PDB entry 7CQI | electron microscopy, 3.20 A resolution | chains T and A of the 5 polymer chains in the assembly

[Chain T]
Molecule: Serine palmitoyltransferase 2
Organism: Homo sapiens
Notes: EC 2.3.1.50
UniProtKB: O15270 (SPTC2_HUMAN); numbering as in UniProt (aligned over 1-562)
Chain sequence (562 residues; row label = number of the first residue in the row):
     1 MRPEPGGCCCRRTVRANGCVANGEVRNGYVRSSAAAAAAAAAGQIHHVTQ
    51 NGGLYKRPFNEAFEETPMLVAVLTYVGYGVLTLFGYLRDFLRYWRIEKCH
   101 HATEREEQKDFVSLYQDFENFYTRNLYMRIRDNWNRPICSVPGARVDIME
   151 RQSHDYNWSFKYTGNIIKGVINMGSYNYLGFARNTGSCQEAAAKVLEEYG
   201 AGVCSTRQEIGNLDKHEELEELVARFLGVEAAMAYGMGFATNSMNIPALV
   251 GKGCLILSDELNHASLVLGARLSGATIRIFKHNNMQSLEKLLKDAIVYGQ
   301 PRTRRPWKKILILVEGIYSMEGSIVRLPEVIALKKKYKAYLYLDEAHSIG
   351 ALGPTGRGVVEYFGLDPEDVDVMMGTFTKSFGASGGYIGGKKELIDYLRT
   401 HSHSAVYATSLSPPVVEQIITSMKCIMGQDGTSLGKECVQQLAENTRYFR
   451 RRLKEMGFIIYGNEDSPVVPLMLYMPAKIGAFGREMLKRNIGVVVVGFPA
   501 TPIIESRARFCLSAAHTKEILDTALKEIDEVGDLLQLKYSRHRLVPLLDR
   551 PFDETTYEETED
Not modelled in the structure: 1-44, 429-432, 547-562
Swiss-Prot annotation at these positions:
  - modified residue: K379 (N6-(pyridoxal phosphate)lysine)
  - natural variant: A182 (A182P: In HSAN1C), R183 (R183W: In HSAN1C), V359 (V359M: In HSAN1C loss of normal activity as measured by reduced formation of sphinganine), G382 (G382V: In HSAN1C), I504 (I504F: In HSAN1C loss of normal activity as measured by reduced formation of sphinganine)
  - mutagenesis: Y122 (Y122A: Decreased catalytic activity with L-serine and palmitoyl-CoA as substrates. Does not affect the negative regulation by OMRDL3 and ceramides), L126 (L126W: Some decrease in catalytic activity with L-serine and palmitoyl-CoA as substrates), I130 (I130W: Loss of catalytic activity with L-serine and palmitoyl-CoA as substrates), W134 (W134A: Loss of catalytic activity with L-serine and palmitoyl-CoA as substrates), Y176 (Y176A: Loss of catalytic activity with L-serine and palmitoyl-CoA as substrates), S258 (S258R: Loss of catalytic activity with L-serine and palmitoyl-CoA as substrates), R302 (R302A: Reduces the dimerization propensity with SPTLC1; reduces the dimerization propensity with SPTLC1; when associated with A-305. Does not impair enzymatic activity ...), R304 (R304A: Reduces the dimerization propensity with SPTLC1; when associated with A-302 and A-304. Does not impair enzymatic activity; when associated with A-302 and A-304), R305 (R305A: Reduces the dimerization propensity with SPTLC1; when associated with A-302 and A-304. Does not impair enzymatic activity; when associated with A-302 and A-304), M320 (M320Q: Decreased catalytic activity with L-serine and palmitoyl-CoA as substrates), T378 (T378A: Decreased catalytic activity with L-serine and palmitoyl-CoA as substrates), K379 (K379A: Loss of catalytic activity with L-serine and palmitoyl-CoA as substrates), 3 further mutagenesis entries in UniProt
Small-molecule neighbours:
  - GE0 ([[(2R,3S,4R,5R)-5-(6-aminopurin-9-yl)-4-oxidanyl-3-phosphonooxy-oxolan-2-yl]methoxy-oxidanyl-phosphoryl] [(3R)-2,2-dimethyl-3-oxidanyl-4-oxidanylidene-4-[[3-oxidanylidene-3-[2-(2-oxidanylideneheptadecylsulfanyl)ethylamino]propyl]amino]butyl] hydrogen phosphate): Y122, L126, Y127, I130, W134, Y176, S258, D259, E260, N262, H263, A264, V267, R271, I277, I279, S319, M320, I479, V496, G497, F498, P499, A500, R509
  - pyridoxyl-serine-5-monophosphate (PLS; [3-hydroxy-2-methyl-5-phosphonooxymethyl-pyridin-4-ylmethyl]-serine): Y176, G238, F239, N242, H263, S265, E315, D344, A346, H347, M374, T376, T378, K379

[Chain A]
Molecule: ORM1-like protein 3
Organism: Homo sapiens
UniProtKB: Q8N138 (ORML3_HUMAN); numbering as in UniProt (aligned over 1-153)
Chain sequence (153 residues; numbered 1 to 153; the number before each row is that of its first residue):
     1 MNVGTAHSEVNPNTRVMNSRGIWLSYVLAIGLLHIVLLSIPFVSVPVVWT
    51 LTNLIHNMGMYIFLHTVKGTPFETPDQGKARLLTHWEQMDYGVQFTASRK
   101 FLTITPIVLYFLTSFYTKYDQIHFVLNTVSLMSVLIPKLPQLHGVRIFGI
   151 NKY
Not modelled in the structure: 1-16, 147-153
Swiss-Prot annotation at these positions:
  - region: M1 to M17 (Important for ceramide level-sensing)
  - modified residue: P137 (Hydroxyproline)
  - mutagenesis: N2 to M17 (Impaired negative regulation of SPT complex activity in the presence of ceramides), N2 to S8 (Impaired negative regulation of SPT complex activity in the presence of ceramides), N2 (Impaired negative regulation of SPT complex activity in the presence of ceramides), N13 (N13A: Disrupted ceramide binding; impaired negative regulation of SPT complex activity in the presence of ceramides; in the absence of ceramides, reduced affinity of SPT complex towards palmitoyl-CoA), V16 (V16R: Impaired negative regulation of SPT complex activity in the presence of ceramides), I22 (I22R: Impaired negative regulation of SPT complex activity in the presence of ceramides), F63 (F63P: Impaired negative regulation of SPT complex activity in the presence of ceramides; F63R: Impaired negative regulation of SPT complex activity in the presence of ceramides), H85 (H85A: No effect on the negative regulation of SPT complex activity in the presence of ceramides), P137 (P137A: Increased protein levels; decreased ubiquitination; increased negative regulation of SPT complex activity)
Small-molecule neighbours: GE0 ([[(2R,3S,4R,5R)-5-(6-aminopurin-9-yl)-4-oxidanyl-3-phosphonooxy-oxolan-2-yl]methoxy-oxidanyl-phosphoryl] [(3R)-2,2-dimethyl-3-oxidanyl-4-oxidanylidene-4-[[3-oxidanylidene-3-[2-(2-oxidanylideneheptadecylsulfanyl)ethylamino]propyl]amino]butyl] hydrogen phosphate): P75, D76, Y91

[How chain T and chain A interact]
Pairs across the interface - 17 pairs, chain T then chain A:
  T66(T) - N18(A)
  M68(T) - N18(A)
  V72(T) - L24(A)  hydrophobic
  Y75(T) - I22(A)
  F118(T) - G69(A)
  F118(T) - T70(A)
  F118(T) - P71(A)  hydrophobic
  E119(T) - T70(A)
  E119(T) - P71(A)
  E119(T) - F72(A)
  E119(T) - E73(A)
  N120(T) - F72(A)  hydrogen bond (backbone-backbone)
  N120(T) - E73(A)
  F121(T) - P71(A)
  R271(T) - D76(A)
  R271(T) - Q77(A)
  F498(T) - F72(A)  hydrophobic
Also at the interface, not in a pair above, chain T (12 interface residues in all): Y122, I503
Also at the interface, not in a pair above, chain A (14 interface residues in all): S25, L28, V67, K68

[Overview]
12 residues of chain T and 14 residues of chain A are in contact, with 1 hydrogen bond. The hydrogen-bonded
pair N120(T)-F72(A) is a backbone contact. Compound GE0 is bound between chain T and chain A. Ligands of chain
T: pyridoxyl-serine-5-monophosphate.
Here chain T is Serine palmitoyltransferase 2 and chain A is ORM1-like protein 3, both from Homo sapiens.
Entry 7CQI (Cryo-EM structure of the substrate-bound SPT-ORMDL3 complex) was determined by electron
microscopy, deposited together with 6M4N, 6M4O and 7CQK.
